8V5R - chains B and C of the 5 polymer chains in the assembly; structure by electron microscopy, 3.00 A resolution.

== Chain B (and C) ==
Molecule: DNA polymerase subunit gamma-2, mitochondrial
From: Homo sapiens
Notes: chain C of this document is another copy of the same molecule, construct and numbering; everything in this record applies to it too
Reference sequence: Q9UHN1 (DPOG2_HUMAN); residues 26-485 here = UniProt positions 26-485
Sequence (474 residues; row label = number of the first residue in the row):
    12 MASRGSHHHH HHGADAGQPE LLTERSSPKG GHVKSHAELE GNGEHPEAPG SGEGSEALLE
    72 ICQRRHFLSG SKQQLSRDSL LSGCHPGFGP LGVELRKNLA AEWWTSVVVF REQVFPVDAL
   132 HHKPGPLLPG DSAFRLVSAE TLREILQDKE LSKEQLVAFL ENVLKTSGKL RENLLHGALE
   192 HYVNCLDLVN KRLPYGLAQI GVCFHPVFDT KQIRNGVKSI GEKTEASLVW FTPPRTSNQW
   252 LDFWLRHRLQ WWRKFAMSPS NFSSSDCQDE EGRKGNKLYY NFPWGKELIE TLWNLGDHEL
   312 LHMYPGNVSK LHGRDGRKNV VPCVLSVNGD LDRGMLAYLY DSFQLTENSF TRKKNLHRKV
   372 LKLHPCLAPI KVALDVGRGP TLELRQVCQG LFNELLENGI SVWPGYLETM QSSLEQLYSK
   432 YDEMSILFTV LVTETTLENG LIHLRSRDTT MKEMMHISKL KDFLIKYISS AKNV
Not modelled in the structure: 12-62, 142-144, 221-227, 356-365, 484-485 (chain C: 12-62, 142-144, 221-228, 355-368)
Sequence notes: initiating methionine (12); expression tag (13-25)

== Interface between chain B and chain C ==
Residue-residue contacts (99; chain B residue first):
  His77(B) with Asn195(C), hydrogen bond (side chain-backbone); Leu199(C)
  His96(B) with Leu131(C)
  Pro97(B) with Leu131(C)
  Gly98(B) with Asp129(C)
  Phe99(B) with Asp129(C)
  Pro101(B) with Pro127(C); Leu199(C), hydrophobic
  Val104(B) with Asp129(C)
  Glu105(B) with Pro127(C)
  Arg107(B) with Asp129(C), salt bridge
  Val120(B) with Leu407(C)
  Phe121(B) with Leu407(C), hydrophobic
  Glu123(B) with Gln400(C); Phe403(C); Pro415(C); Tyr417(C), hydrogen bond; Leu418(C)
  Pro127(B) with Pro101(C); Glu105(C)
  Asp129(B) with Gly98(C); Phe99(C); Val104(C); Arg107(C), salt bridge
  Leu131(B) with His96(C); Pro97(C); Glu233(C)
  His132(B) with Val213(C); Glu233(C), salt bridge
  His133(B) with Ile231(C), hydrogen bond (side chain-backbone); Glu233(C)
  Pro140(B) with Arg154(C)
  Gly141(B) with Arg154(C), hydrogen bond (backbone-side chain)
  Phe145(B) with Val148(C); Ser149(C)
  Arg146(B) with Arg146(C); Leu147(C); Val148(C), hydrogen bond (backbone-backbone); Ala150(C); Arg154(C)
  Leu147(B) with Arg146(C); Leu147(C), hydrophobic; Leu181(C), hydrophobic; Ile231(C), hydrophobic
  Val148(B) with Phe145(C); Arg146(C), hydrogen bond (backbone-backbone); Val148(C), hydrophobic
  Ser149(B) with Phe145(C); Lys229(C), hydrogen bond
  Ala150(B) with Arg146(C)
  Glu151(B) with Pro217(C); Phe219(C); Lys229(C), salt bridge
  Thr152(B) with Lys229(C)
  Leu153(B) with Leu175(C), hydrophobic
  Arg154(B) with Gly141(C), hydrogen bond (side chain-backbone); Arg146(C)
  Leu157(B) with Leu171(C), hydrophobic; Leu175(C), hydrophobic
  Lys160(B) with Lys164(C)
  Glu161(B) with Lys164(C)
  Leu162(B) with Lys164(C)
  Lys164(B) with Lys160(C); Glu161(C); Leu162(C)
  Leu167(B) with Leu167(C), hydrophobic
  Val168(B) with Leu162(C), hydrophobic
  Leu171(B) with Leu157(C), hydrophobic
  Leu175(B) with Leu153(C), hydrophobic; Leu157(C), hydrophobic
  Leu181(B) with Leu147(C), hydrophobic
  Asn195(B) with His77(C), hydrogen bond (backbone-side chain)
  Leu199(B) with His77(C); Trp414(C), hydrophobic
  Asn201(B) with Glu419(C), hydrogen bond; Met421(C)
  Val213(B) with His132(C)
  Pro217(B) with Glu151(C)
  Phe219(B) with Glu151(C)
  Lys229(B) with Ser149(C), hydrogen bond; Glu151(C), salt bridge; Thr152(C)
  Ile231(B) with His133(C), hydrogen bond (backbone-side chain); Leu147(C), hydrophobic
  Glu233(B) with Leu131(C); His132(C), salt bridge; His133(C)
  Arg325(B) with Met421(C)
  Gln400(B) with Glu123(C)
  Phe403(B) with Glu123(C)
  Leu407(B) with Val120(C); Phe121(C), hydrophobic
  Trp414(B) with Leu199(C), hydrophobic
  Pro415(B) with Glu123(C)
  Tyr417(B) with Glu123(C), hydrogen bond
  Leu418(B) with Glu123(C)
  Glu419(B) with Asn201(C), hydrogen bond
  Met421(B) with Asn201(C); Arg325(C)
Other interface residues (no listed pair), chain B (66 interface residues in all): Ser80, Trp115, Phe126, Gly179, His192, Arg203, Phe215, Val228
Other interface residues (no listed pair), chain C (67 interface residues in all): Ser80, Trp115, Phe126, Glu155, Val168, Asn173, Gly179, His192, Asp198, Arg203, Phe215

== In short ==
66 residues of chain B face 67 of chain C across their interface; the contacts include 14 hydrogen bonds and 6
salt bridges. Polar pairs include Arg107(B)-Asp129(C), His132(B)-Glu233(C) and Glu151(B)-Lys229(C).
Both chains are DNA polymerase subunit gamma-2, mitochondrial (Homo sapiens). Entry 8V5R (Active conformation
of DNA polymerase gamma bound to DNA) was determined by electron microscopy, deposited together with 8V54,
8V55 and 8V5D.
